2ZF0 - chains H and I of the 3 polymer chains in the assembly; structure by X-ray diffraction, 2.20 A resolution.

== Chain H ==
Name: Thrombin Heavy Chain
Source organism: Homo sapiens
Notes: EC 3.4.21.5
UniProtKB: P00734 (THRB_HUMAN); the construct lacks a stretch of the UniProt sequence and is renumbered around it, so the offset changes along the chain: 16-36 = UniProt 364-384; 37-60 = UniProt 386-409; 61-77 = UniProt 419-435; 78-97 = UniProt 437-456; 7 more segments
Amino-acid sequence (259 residues; row label = number of the first residue in the row; note: 1 number in that range is skipped by the numbering (no residue carries it; nothing is unmodelled there); a row labelled like 60A-60I holds insertion residues (60A, then the next letters in order)):
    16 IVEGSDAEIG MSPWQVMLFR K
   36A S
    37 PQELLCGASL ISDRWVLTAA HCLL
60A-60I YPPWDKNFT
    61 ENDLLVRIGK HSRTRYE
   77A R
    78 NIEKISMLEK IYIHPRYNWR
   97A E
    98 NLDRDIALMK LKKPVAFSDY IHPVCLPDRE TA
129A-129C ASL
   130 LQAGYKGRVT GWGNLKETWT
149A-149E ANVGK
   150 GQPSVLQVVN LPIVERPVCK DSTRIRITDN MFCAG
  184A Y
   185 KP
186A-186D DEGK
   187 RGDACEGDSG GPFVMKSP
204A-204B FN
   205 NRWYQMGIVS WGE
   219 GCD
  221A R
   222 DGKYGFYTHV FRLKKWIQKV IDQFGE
Disordered / not traced: 148-149, 149A-149E, 247
Disulfide bonds: Cys42-Cys58, Cys168-Cys182, Cys191-Cys220
Ligand contacts: 51U (D-phenylalanyl-N-(3-methylbenzyl)-L-prolinamide): His57, Tyr60A, Trp60D, Glu97A, Asn98, Leu99, Ile174, Asp189, Ala190, Cys191, Glu192, Ser195, Val213, Ser214, Trp215, Gly216, Glu217, Gly219, Cys220, Gly226, Phe227, Tyr228
Swiss-Prot annotation at these positions:
  - region: Ala183 to Val200 (High affinity receptor-binding region which is also known as the TP508 peptide)
  - active site (Charge relay system): His57, Asp102, Ser195
  - glycosylation: Asn60G (N-linked (GlcNAc...) (complex) asparagine)

== Chain I ==
Name: Hirudin variant-1
UniProtKB: P01050 (ITH1_HIRME); residue numbers follow UniProt; this construct covers 54-64
Amino-acid sequence (11 residues; each row starts with the number of its first residue):
    54 GDFEEIPEEY L
Modified residues: Tyr63 (o-sulfo-l-tyrosine; TYS)

== Interface between chain H and chain I ==
Contacting residue pairs (21; chain H residue first):
  Phe34(H) - Phe56(I)  hydrophobic
  Lys36(H) - Leu64(I)
  Gln38(H) - Gly54(I)  hydrogen bond (backbone-backbone)
  Gln38(H) - Ile59(I)
  Leu40(H) - Phe56(I)
  Leu65(H) - Ile59(I)  hydrophobic
  Leu65(H) - Tyr63(I)
  Arg67(H) - Ile59(I)
  Arg73(H) - Asp55(I)  salt bridge
  Arg73(H) - Phe56(I)
  Thr74(H) - Asp55(I)
  Thr74(H) - Phe56(I)
  Thr74(H) - Glu57(I)  hydrogen bond (backbone-backbone)
  Arg75(H) - Glu57(I)
  Tyr76(H) - Glu57(I)  hydrogen bond (backbone-side chain)
  Tyr76(H) - Glu58(I)
  Tyr76(H) - Pro60(I)
  Tyr76(H) - Tyr63(I)
  Glu80(H) - Tyr63(I)
  Lys81(H) - Tyr63(I)
  Ile82(H) - Tyr63(I)
Also at the interface, not in a pair above, chain H (16 interface residues in all): Met32, Glu39, Gln151

== In short ==
The interface between chain H and chain I involves 16 residues on one side and 9 on the other, with 3 hydrogen
bonds and 1 salt bridge. Among the polar pairs are Arg73(H)-Asp55(I), Tyr76(H)-Glu57(I) and Gln38(H)-Gly54(I).
Bound to chain H: compound 51U.
Chain H is Thrombin Heavy Chain (Homo sapiens) and chain I is Hirudin variant-1; the structure, Exploring
Thrombin S1 Pocket, was determined by X-ray diffraction.
